8PEL - chains B and H of the 9 polymer chains in the assembly; structure by X-ray diffraction, 3.81 A resolution.

[Chain B]
Protein: Exoribonuclease phosphorolytic domain-containing protein
Source organism: Thermochaetoides thermophila DSM 1495
Reference sequence: G0SC21 (G0SC21_CHATD); residue numbers follow UniProt; this construct covers 1-284
Chain sequence (284 residues; row label = number of the first residue in the row):
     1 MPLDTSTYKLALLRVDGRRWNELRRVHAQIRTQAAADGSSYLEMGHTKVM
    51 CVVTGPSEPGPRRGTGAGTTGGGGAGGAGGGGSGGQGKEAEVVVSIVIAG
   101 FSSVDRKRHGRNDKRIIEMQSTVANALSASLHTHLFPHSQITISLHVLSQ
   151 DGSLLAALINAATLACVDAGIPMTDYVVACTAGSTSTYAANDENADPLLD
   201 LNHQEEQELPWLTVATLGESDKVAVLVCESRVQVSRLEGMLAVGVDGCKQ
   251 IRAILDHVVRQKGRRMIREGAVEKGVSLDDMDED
Unresolved in the structure: 1-15, 61-87, 102-111, 187-192, 270-284

[Chain H]
Protein: Putative exosome complex protein
Source organism: Thermochaetoides thermophila DSM 1495
Reference sequence: G0S9A0 (G0S9A0_CHATD); numbering as in UniProt (aligned over 1-358)
Chain sequence (358 residues; numbered 1 to 358; the number before each row is that of its first residue):
     1 MPITIHAPLPPPRLHDEDSDVDMSSDSDSSSEGGVPLTSNLPSRAKPKSS
    51 LFTTTKSSSDIVTPGELITTSPQFMRGHGTYIPPGTTSIISSVAGTILRT
   101 NKLLSVRPLRARYTPEVGDLVVGRIIEVQARRWRVDVGSTQFASLPLSAI
   151 NLPGGILRKRTETDELQMRSFFSEGDLLVAEVQGVYGDGGAVLHTRSLKY
   201 GKLRNGVFVAVSGMGGGGGVVRSRRQVWTLEGANGAGLIDVVLGVNGYVW
   251 IAKHTEDGPGEDPNASTKQVGITNLEEGMSANMYSSQNDRIEAETMREIA
   301 RLRGVVMALVENGLRVDEDMVMRGYREAVEMALVSPEGPEDVYLGGERGR
   351 QLAAALTA
Unresolved in the structure: 1-57, 154-162, 213-218, 256-280

[Chain B / chain H interface]
Residue-residue contacts - 34 pairs, chain B then chain H:
  R31(B) with R110(H)
  D37(B) with R112(H), salt bridge
  G55(B) with R112(H)
  P56(B) with R112(H), hydrogen bond (backbone-side chain); T140(H)
  S57(B) with T140(H), hydrogen bond (backbone-backbone)
  E58(B) with E127(H); R134(H), salt bridge; T140(H); F142(H), hydrogen bond (side chain-backbone)
  H132(B) with Y81(H)
  H138(B) with Q141(H), hydrogen bond
  S139(B) with T140(H)
  V167(B) with P64(H), hydrophobic; A94(H), hydrophobic
  A169(B) with R110(H)
  G170(B) with V93(H); R110(H)
  P172(B) with S92(H)
  M173(B) with S92(H), hydrogen bond (backbone-backbone)
  T174(B) with Y81(H), hydrogen bond (backbone-side chain)
  D175(B) with P64(H); G65(H)
  Y176(B) with T63(H); P64(H)
  R252(B) with P64(H), hydrogen bond (side chain-backbone); G65(H)
  D256(B) with T63(H), hydrogen bond
  R260(B) with I61(H), hydrogen bond (side chain-backbone); T63(H); E66(H), salt bridge
  G263(B) with L109(H)
  M266(B) with R110(H)
  I267(B) with T96(H)
Other interface residues (no listed pair), chain B (31 interface residues in all): P59, L135, F136, P137, D168, I171, V259, R264
Other interface residues (no listed pair), chain H (23 interface residues in all): I90, S91, A111, S139, D188

[Overview]
31 residues of chain B face 23 of chain H across their interface; the contacts include 9 hydrogen bonds and 3
salt bridges. Among the polar pairs are D37(B)-R112(H), E58(B)-R134(H) and R260(B)-E66(H).
Chain B is Exoribonuclease phosphorolytic domain-containing protein and chain H is Putative exosome complex
protein, both from Thermochaetoides thermophila DSM 1495; the structure, Structure of C. thermophilum RNA
exosome core, was determined by X-ray diffraction.
